8Z8J - chains B and C of the 5 polymer chains in the assembly; structure by electron microscopy, 3.16 A resolution.

== Chain B ==
Protein: RNA-directed RNA polymerase catalytic subunit
Organism: Thogoto virus (isolate SiAr 126)
Notes: EC 2.7.7.48
UniProt: O41353 (RDRP_THOGV); residues 1-710 here = UniProt positions 1-710
Sequence (710 residues; numbered 1 to 710; the number before each row is that of its first residue):
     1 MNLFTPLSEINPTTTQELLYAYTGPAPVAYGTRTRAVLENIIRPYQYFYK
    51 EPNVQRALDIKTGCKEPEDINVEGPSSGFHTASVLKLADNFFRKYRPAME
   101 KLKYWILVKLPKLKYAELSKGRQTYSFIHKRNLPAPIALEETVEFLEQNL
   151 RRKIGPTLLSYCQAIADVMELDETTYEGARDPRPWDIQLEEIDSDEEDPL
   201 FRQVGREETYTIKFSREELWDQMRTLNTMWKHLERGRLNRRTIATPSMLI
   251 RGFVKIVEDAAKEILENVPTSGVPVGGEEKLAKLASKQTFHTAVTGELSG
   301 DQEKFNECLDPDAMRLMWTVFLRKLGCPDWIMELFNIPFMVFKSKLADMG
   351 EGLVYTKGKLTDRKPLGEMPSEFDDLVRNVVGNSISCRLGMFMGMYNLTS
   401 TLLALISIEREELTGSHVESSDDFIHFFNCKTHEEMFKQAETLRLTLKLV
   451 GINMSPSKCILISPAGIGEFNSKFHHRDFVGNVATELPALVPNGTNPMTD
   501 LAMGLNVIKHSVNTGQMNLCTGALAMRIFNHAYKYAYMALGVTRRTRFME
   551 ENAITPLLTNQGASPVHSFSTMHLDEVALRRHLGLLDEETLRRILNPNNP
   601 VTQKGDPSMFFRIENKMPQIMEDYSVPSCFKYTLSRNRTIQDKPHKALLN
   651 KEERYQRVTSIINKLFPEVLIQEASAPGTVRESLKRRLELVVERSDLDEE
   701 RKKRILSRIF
Not modelled in the structure: 179-208, 604-619, 637-644
Sequence notes: conflict L7 (Arg in O41353), W230 (Cys in O41353)

== Chain C ==
Protein: Polymerase basic protein 2
Organism: Thogoto virus (isolate SiAr 126)
UniProt: Q9YNA4 (PB2_THOGV); residue numbers follow UniProt; this construct covers 1-769
Sequence (827 residues; row label = number of the first residue in the row):
     1 MDREEPAESECTLRALVEEYNGACKEAPKEMSKQFTDYNTFKRYTTSKKD
    51 HAPQMRLVYSVRKPWPISMTPSKEIPLVFNGTKLKDTILDLGESKRTRAN
   101 IVVPDYWSKYGSQTSLEVVNAILYAEDLKVQRFFSTEWGEIRYGRMLPFR
   151 KPVQACPTIEEVNPASIPHTLLQVFCPQYTTLDSKRKAHMGAVEKLKRVM
   201 EPICKVQTQESAVHIARSLIDSNKKWLPTVVDHTPRTAEMAHFLCSKYHY
   251 VHTNTQDLSDTRSIDNLCGELVKRSLKCRCPKETLVANLDKITIQGRPMR
   301 EVLADHDGELPYLGICRVAMGLSTHHTMKIRSTKFSILNSDHPRIEVKKV
   351 FSLSPDVQVTIPYRRFKGKAKVYFQNDQIQGYFSCTDRQIDEIKISAPKN
   401 APLLEPLLDICYYGSFIEPGFEQTFGFYPAGKREFVDSFFMHHSKDHKAF
   451 LIHMGLDKDLSLPLSPELNWKEPALSKVCRVTELDSTVQPYTSATREFVL
   501 GETLNVYTQHENGLELLICPTEIRSTRGPLPPGTNLSGSEFIDIYQDPFS
   551 RAKSLLKSTILHAERCKEFVGNMLEEYQDPAETTVQSLVPINTWGKSAKR
   601 KLQEEITSDPDWHQCPRKRAKMSYLAIIAGSIQDRDKKQTNVPRAFMLRG
   651 SQIEYDMKATRGLVVDTTNRIIVGGETVLREGKGGPEGYVQTGVFEEQPR
   701 CYLVDTPDHGLSMGLSRFCVHSQGRYFQYEKKISIWEETDNIKATIDSQR
   751 DLKRRRDIEEMVSKRARIVLEVLFQGPGHHHHHHHHSADYKDDDDKGGWS
   801 HPQFEKGGGSGGGGSGGSAWSHPQFEK
Not modelled in the structure: 1-9, 49-50, 87-96, 255-329, 485-827
Sequence notes: expression tag (770-827)
Curated features (UniProtKB/Swiss-Prot):
  - motif: K753 to R756 (Nuclear localization signal)
What the authors report for this chain:
  - mutagenesis - F134A/W138A, Q295A/D547A/I653A, D547A/F549A: decreased catalytic activity

== Interface between chain B and chain C ==
Contacting residue pairs (206):
  R96(B) - L353(C)
  E100(B) - L353(C)
  E100(B) - Y428(C)
  K103(B) - F427(C)
  Y104(B) - F427(C)  hydrophobic
  L107(B) - F427(C)  hydrophobic
  Y115(B) - D37(C)  hydrogen bond
  A116(B) - N39(C)
  A116(B) - T40(C)
  S119(B) - R43(C)
  K120(B) - R43(C)
  Q123(B) - K48(C)
  P134(B) - T45(C)
  P134(B) - T46(C)
  P136(B) - R43(C)
  I137(B) - Y44(C)
  I137(B) - T45(C)
  L139(B) - T40(C)
  E140(B) - Y44(C)  hydrogen bond
  E144(B) - K33(C)  salt bridge
  E147(B) - Q34(C)  hydrogen bond
  K153(B) - Q34(C)
  P156(B) - T36(C)
  V275(B) - W226(C)
  G276(B) - W226(C)
  E279(B) - W226(C)
  A282(B) - F149(C)  hydrophobic
  S286(B) - F149(C)
  D478(B) - L147(C)
  F479(B) - K247(C)
  V491(B) - Q54(C)
  P492(B) - Q54(C)
  P492(B) - L57(C)  hydrophobic
  N493(B) - Q54(C)
  N493(B) - L57(C)
  G494(B) - P53(C)
  G494(B) - L57(C)
  K509(B) - K225(C)
  K509(B) - H242(C)
  V512(B) - H242(C)
  N513(B) - R150(C)
  N513(B) - L227(C)
  N513(B) - P228(C)
  N513(B) - H242(C)
  L519(B) - H249(C)
  Y535(B) - V58(C)  hydrophobic
  Y535(B) - R62(C)  hydrogen bond (backbone-side chain)
  A536(B) - L57(C)  hydrophobic
  A536(B) - V61(C)
  Y537(B) - L57(C)  hydrophobic
  M538(B) - R62(C)
  M538(B) - I101(C)  hydrophobic
  R544(B) - R62(C)
  R545(B) - D105(C)  salt bridge
  F548(B) - V102(C)  hydrophobic
  M549(B) - D105(C)
  N552(B) - F79(C)
  A553(B) - K109(C)  hydrogen bond (backbone-side chain)
  I554(B) - D105(C)
  I554(B) - K109(C)
  Q561(B) - D105(C)  hydrogen bond
  F569(B) - H242(C)
  F569(B) - F243(C)  hydrophobic
  S570(B) - F133(C)
  S570(B) - H242(C)
  S570(B) - F243(C)
  T571(B) - F133(C)
  H573(B) - K129(C)  hydrogen bond (backbone-side chain)
  H573(B) - E239(C)
  H573(B) - M240(C)
  H573(B) - H242(C)
  L574(B) - K129(C)
  L574(B) - V130(C)  hydrophobic
  L574(B) - F133(C)  hydrophobic
  D575(B) - E126(C)
  V577(B) - L123(C)  hydrophobic
  A578(B) - E126(C)
  A578(B) - V130(C)  hydrophobic
  L579(B) - V130(C)
  L579(B) - F134(C)  hydrophobic
  R581(B) - V119(C)  hydrogen bond (side chain-backbone)
  R581(B) - L123(C)
  H582(B) - V130(C)
  H582(B) - F134(C)
  E589(B) - Q113(C)  hydrogen bond (backbone-side chain)
  T590(B) - S108(C)
  L591(B) - V119(C)  hydrophobic
  R592(B) - Q113(C)  hydrogen bond
  R592(B) - T114(C)  hydrogen bond (side chain-backbone)
  R593(B) - W107(C)  hydrogen bond (backbone-side chain)
  R593(B) - S108(C)  hydrogen bond (side chain-backbone)
  R593(B) - K109(C)
  R593(B) - Y110(C)
  R593(B) - G111(C)
  R593(B) - S112(C)
  R593(B) - Q113(C)
  I594(B) - S108(C)
  L595(B) - V119(C)  hydrophobic
  L595(B) - I122(C)
  N596(B) - S112(C)  hydrogen bond
  N596(B) - Q113(C)
  N596(B) - T114(C)
  P597(B) - T114(C)
  P597(B) - V118(C)
  N599(B) - W107(C)
  P600(B) - M69(C)  hydrophobic
  P600(B) - T70(C)
  P600(B) - S72(C)
  P600(B) - E74(C)
  P600(B) - W107(C)
  D623(B) - E126(C)
  D623(B) - S218(C)
  Y624(B) - E126(C)
  Y624(B) - K129(C)  hydrogen bond
  V626(B) - I122(C)
  P627(B) - I122(C)
  C629(B) - P104(C)  hydrogen bond (side chain-backbone)
  C629(B) - W107(C)  hydrophobic
  F630(B) - P104(C)  hydrophobic
  F630(B) - D105(C)
  Y632(B) - I67(C)  hydrophobic
  T633(B) - S68(C)
  L634(B) - P66(C)
  L634(B) - S68(C)
  S635(B) - W65(C)  hydrogen bond (side chain-backbone)
  S635(B) - P66(C)  hydrogen bond (side chain-backbone)
  S635(B) - R98(C)
  K651(B) - E30(C)
  K651(B) - Y44(C)
  E652(B) - Y44(C)
  E652(B) - T45(C)
  E652(B) - T46(C)  hydrogen bond (side chain-backbone)
  R654(B) - E26(C)
  R654(B) - A27(C)
  R654(B) - E30(C)  salt bridge
  Y655(B) - E30(C)
  Y655(B) - K33(C)
  Y655(B) - F41(C)  hydrophobic
  R657(B) - G22(C)  hydrogen bond (side chain-backbone)
  R657(B) - A23(C)
  R657(B) - E26(C)  salt bridge
  V658(B) - E30(C)
  T659(B) - Y38(C)
  T659(B) - F41(C)
  S660(B) - E19(C)
  I661(B) - L16(C)
  I661(B) - Y20(C)
  I662(B) - F35(C)  hydrophobic
  N663(B) - Y38(C)  hydrogen bond
  K664(B) - L16(C)
  K664(B) - E19(C)  salt bridge
  L665(B) - L16(C)  hydrophobic
  F666(B) - F35(C)  hydrophobic
  P667(B) - Y179(C)
  E668(B) - L172(C)
  V669(B) - Y38(C)  hydrophobic
  L670(B) - Q209(C)
  L670(B) - E210(C)
  I671(B) - P168(C)
  I671(B) - L171(C)
  I671(B) - L172(C)  hydrophobic
  I671(B) - V213(C)  hydrophobic
  I671(B) - R217(C)
  Q672(B) - P168(C)
  Q672(B) - H169(C)
  Q672(B) - L172(C)
  E673(B) - N39(C)
  A674(B) - F35(C)
  A674(B) - T36(C)
  A674(B) - Y38(C)  hydrophobic
  A674(B) - N39(C)  hydrogen bond (backbone-side chain)
  A676(B) - F35(C)  hydrophobic
  G678(B) - Q34(C)
  G678(B) - F35(C)
  T679(B) - S32(C)
  T679(B) - K33(C)
  T679(B) - Q34(C)
  T679(B) - F35(C)
  V680(B) - M31(C)
  V680(B) - K33(C)  hydrogen bond (backbone-backbone)
  V680(B) - Q34(C)
  V680(B) - F35(C)
  R681(B) - P28(C)
  R681(B) - M31(C)  hydrogen bond (backbone-backbone)
  R681(B) - S32(C)
  S683(B) - F35(C)
  L684(B) - Y20(C)  hydrophobic
  L684(B) - M31(C)  hydrophobic
  K685(B) - Y20(C)
  R687(B) - Y179(C)
  L688(B) - L16(C)  hydrophobic
  L688(B) - Y20(C)  hydrophobic
  L690(B) - Y179(C)  hydrophobic
  V691(B) - L13(C)
  V692(B) - L13(C)  hydrophobic
  R694(B) - Q178(C)
  L697(B) - E10(C)
  R701(B) - R14(C)
  I705(B) - R14(C)
  I705(B) - V17(C)  hydrophobic
  R708(B) - R14(C)
  R708(B) - N21(C)
  I709(B) - V17(C)  hydrophobic
  I709(B) - Y20(C)  hydrophobic
  F710(B) - N21(C)  hydrogen bond (backbone-side chain)
  F710(B) - K25(C)  hydrogen bond (backbone-side chain)
Other interface residues (no listed pair), chain B (135 interface residues in all): P97, V143, G277, N482, D500, T514, E551, L557, M572, L583, Q603, R636, L648, L649, S695
Other interface residues (no listed pair), chain C (111 interface residues in all): K42, S60, Y106, S115, L116, D127, Q131, R145, F175, C176, V206, Q207, T208, H214, A241, V357

== In short ==
The interface between chain B and chain C involves 135 residues on one side and 111 on the other, with 26
hydrogen bonds and 5 salt bridges. Among the polar pairs are E144(B)-K33(C), R545(B)-D105(C) and
R654(B)-E30(C). From the paper: F134A/W138A, Q295A/D547A/I653A and D547A/F549A of chain C reduce catalytic
activity.
Here chain B is RNA-directed RNA polymerase catalytic subunit and chain C is Polymerase basic protein 2, both
from Thogoto virus (isolate SiAr 126). Entry 8Z8J (Cryo-EM structure of Thogoto virus polymerase in
transcription pre-initiation conformation 2) was determined by electron microscopy (same publication as 8Z85,
8Z8N, 8Z8X, 8Z90, 8Z97, 8Z98 and 3 further entries).
